7CF8 - chains D and F of the 6 polymer chains in the assembly; structure by X-ray diffraction, 2.21 A resolution.

[Chain D (and F)]
Protein: Fructokinase, PfkB
Organism: Mycobacterium marinum (strain ATCC BAA-535 / M)
Notes: chain F of this document is another copy of the same molecule, construct and numbering; everything in this record applies to it too
UniProt: B2HEF4 (B2HEF4_MYCMM); numbering as in UniProt (aligned over 1-303)
Amino-acid sequence (303 residues; numbered 1 to 303; the number before each row is that of its first residue):
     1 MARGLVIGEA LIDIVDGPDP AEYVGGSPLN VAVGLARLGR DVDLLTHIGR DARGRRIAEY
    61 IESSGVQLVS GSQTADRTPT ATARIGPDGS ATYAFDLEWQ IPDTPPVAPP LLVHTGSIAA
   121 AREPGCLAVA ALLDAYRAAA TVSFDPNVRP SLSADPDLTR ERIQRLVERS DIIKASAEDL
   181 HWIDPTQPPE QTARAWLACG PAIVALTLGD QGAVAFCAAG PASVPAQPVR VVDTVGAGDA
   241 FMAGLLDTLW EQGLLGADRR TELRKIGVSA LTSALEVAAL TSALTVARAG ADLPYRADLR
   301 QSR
Not modelled in the structure: 85-91, 230-231, 292-303 (chain F: 16-20, 83-92, 229-232, 291-303)

[Interface between chain D and chain F]
Residue-residue contacts (16; chain D residue first):
  E190(D) with P188(F); P189(F)
  Q191(D) with T186(F), hydrogen bond (side chain-backbone); Q187(F), hydrogen bond; P188(F)
  R194(D) with H181(F), hydrogen bond; P185(F), hydrogen bond (side chain-backbone); T186(F); Q187(F), hydrogen bond (side chain-backbone); P188(F); P189(F)
  C217(D) with H181(F), hydrogen bond (backbone-side chain)
  A218(D) with H181(F), hydrogen bond (backbone-side chain)
  G220(D) with H181(F), hydrogen bond (backbone-side chain)
  P221(D) with H181(F)
  S223(D) with Q211(F)
Other interface residues (no listed pair), chain D (9 interface residues in all): A219
Other interface residues (no listed pair), chain F (9 interface residues in all): A177, Q191

[Summary]
The chain D/chain F interface involves 9 residues from each chain, with 8 hydrogen bonds. Polar pairs include
Q191(D)-T186(F), Q191(D)-Q187(F) and R194(D)-H181(F).
Chain D and chain F are both Fructokinase, PfkB (Mycobacterium marinum (strain ATCC BAA-535 / M)); the
structure, PfkB(Mycobacterium marinum), was determined by X-ray diffraction (same publication as 7FCA).
